Entry 5Z3L (electron microscopy, 4.31 A resolution (low resolution: residue-level contacts below are approximate; hydrogen-bond / salt-bridge calls are withheld)); this record covers chains A and I of the 11 polymer chains in the assembly.

[Chain A]
Name: Histone H3.2
Organism: Xenopus laevis
Reference sequence: P84233 (H32_XENLA); residues 1-135 here correspond to UniProt positions 2-136 (UniProt number = residue number + 1)
Amino-acid sequence (135 residues; numbered 1 to 135; the number before each row is that of its first residue):
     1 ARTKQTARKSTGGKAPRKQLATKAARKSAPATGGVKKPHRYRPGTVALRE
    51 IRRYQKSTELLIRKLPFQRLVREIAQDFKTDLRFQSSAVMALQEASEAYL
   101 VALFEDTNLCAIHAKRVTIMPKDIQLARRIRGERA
Disordered / not traced: 1-36, 135
Swiss-Prot annotation at these positions:
  - modified residue: Arg-2 (Asymmetric dimethylarginine), Thr-3 (Phosphothreonine), Lys-4 (Allysine), Gln-5 (5-glutamyl dopamine), Thr-6 (Phosphothreonine), Arg-8 (Citrulline), Lys-9 (N6,N6,N6-trimethyllysine), Ser-10 (ADP-ribosylserine), Thr-11 (Phosphothreonine), Lys-14 (N6-(2-hydroxyisobutyryl)lysine), Arg-17 (Asymmetric dimethylarginine), Lys-18 (N6-(2-hydroxyisobutyryl)lysine), Lys-23 (N6-(2-hydroxyisobutyryl)lysine), Arg-26 (Citrulline), Lys-27 (N6,N6,N6-trimethyllysine), Ser-28 (ADP-ribosylserine), Lys-36 (N6,N6,N6-trimethyllysine), Lys-37 (N6-methyllysine), Tyr-41 (Phosphotyrosine), Lys-56 (N6,N6,N6-trimethyllysine) and 8 more in UniProt
  - lipidation: Cys-110 (S-palmitoyl cysteine)

[Chain I]
Molecule: 167-nt DNA strand
Sequence (167 nucleotides; each row starts with the number of its first residue):
     1 ATCGAGAATCCCGGTGCCGAGGCCGCTCAATTGGTCGTAGACAGCTCTAG
    51 CACCGCTTAAACGCACGTACGCGCTGTCCCCCGCGTTTTAACCGCCAAGG
   101 GGATTACTCCCTAGTCTCCAGGCACGTGTCAGATATATACATCCTGAAGC
   151 TTGTCGAGAAGTACGAT
Disordered / not traced: 1, 148-167

[How chain A and chain I interact]
Pairs across the interface (21; chain A residue first):
  His-39(A) / DA7(I)
  Arg-40(A) / DC84(I)
  Tyr-41(A) / DA7(I)
  Tyr-41(A) / DA8(I)
  Tyr-41(A) / DC84(I)
  Pro-43(A) / DG83(I)
  Gly-44(A) / DC82(I)
  Gly-44(A) / DG83(I)
  Thr-45(A) / DG83(I)
  Val-46(A) / DG83(I)
  Val-46(A) / DC84(I)
  Ala-47(A) / DG83(I)
  Arg-49(A) / DA8(I)
  Arg-49(A) / DT9(I)
  Lys-56(A) / DC10(I)
  Arg-63(A) / DA91(I)
  Arg-63(A) / DC92(I)
  Lys-64(A) / DC92(I)
  Leu-65(A) / DA91(I)
  Leu-65(A) / DC92(I)
  Arg-69(A) / DA91(I)
Interface residues without a listed pair, chain A (16 interface residues in all): Arg-42, Pro-66
Interface residues without a listed pair, chain I (10 interface residues in all): DC93

[Summary]
16 residues of chain A face 10 of chain I across their interface.
Chain A is Histone H3.2 (Xenopus laevis) and chain I is a 167-nt DNA strand; the structure, Structure of
Snf2-nucleosome complex in apo state, was determined by electron microscopy, deposited together with 5Z3U,
5Z3V, 5Z3O, 6IY2 and 6IY3.
